PDB entry 1Q9M | X-ray diffraction, 2.30 A resolution | chains A and D of the 4 polymer chains in the assembly

== Chain A (and D) ==
Protein: cAMP-specific phosphodiesterase PDE4D2
Organism: Homo sapiens
Notes: EC 3.1.4.17; chain D of this document is another copy of the same molecule, construct and numbering; everything in this record applies to it too
UniProt: Q08499 (PDE4D_HUMAN); numbering as in UniProt (aligned over 79-438)
Amino-acid sequence (360 residues; row label = number of the first residue in the row):
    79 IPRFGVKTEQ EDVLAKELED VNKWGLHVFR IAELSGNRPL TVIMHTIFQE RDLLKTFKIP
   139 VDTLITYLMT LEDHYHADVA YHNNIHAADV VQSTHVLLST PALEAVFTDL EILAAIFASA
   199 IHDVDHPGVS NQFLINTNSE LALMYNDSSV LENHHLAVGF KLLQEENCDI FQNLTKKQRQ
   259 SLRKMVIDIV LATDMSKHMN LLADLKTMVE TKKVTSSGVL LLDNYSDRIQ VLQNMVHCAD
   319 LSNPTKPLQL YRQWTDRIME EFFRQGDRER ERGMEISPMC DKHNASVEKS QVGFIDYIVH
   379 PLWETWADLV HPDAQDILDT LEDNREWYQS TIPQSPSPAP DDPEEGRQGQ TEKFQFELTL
Not modelled in the structure: 413-438
Bound ions: Zn2+ site 1: H164, H200, D201, D318; Zn2+ site 2 near D201 (its only coordinating residue here)
Small-molecule neighbours: rolipram (ROL): Y159, H160, M273, L319, N321, P322, Y329, W332, T333, I336, M337, F340, M357, S368, Q369, F372
Swiss-Prot annotation at these positions:
  - natural variant: S226 (F226S: In ACRDYS2; this construct carries the variant), S227 (A227S: In ACRDYS2; this construct carries the variant)
What the authors report for this chain:
  - binding site for rolipram: Y159, H160, M273, L319, N321, Y329, T333, I336, M337, F340, M357, S368, Q369, F372
  - Zn2+ coordination: H164, H200, D201, D318
  - conformationally variable residues (loop rearrangement): M357
  - catalytic residues: H160 (proposed by the authors, not directly observed)
  - specificity-determining residues: N321, S368, Q369 (by similarity / conservation)
  - specificity-determining residues: Y329 (proposed by the authors, not directly observed)

== Interface between chain A and chain D ==
Contacting residue pairs (7):
  K239(A) with K239(D); Q242(D), hydrogen bond
  Q242(A) with Q242(D), hydrogen bond
  E244(A) with K254(D), salt bridge; R257(D), salt bridge
  K254(A) with E244(D), salt bridge
  R257(A) with E244(D), salt bridge

== Overview ==
The chain A/chain D interface involves 5 residues from each chain; the contacts include 2 hydrogen bonds and 4
salt bridges. Polar pairs include E244(A)-K254(D), E244(A)-R257(D) and K239(A)-Q242(D). Chain A binds
rolipram. The paper reports the catalytic residue H160(A); a binding site for rolipram at Y159(A), H160(A) and
M273(A) among others.
Both chains are cAMP-specific phosphodiesterase PDE4D2 (Homo sapiens). Entry 1Q9M (Three dimensional
structures of PDE4D in complex with roliprams and implication on inhibitor selectivity) was determined by
X-ray diffraction together with 1OYN from the same study.
